Entry 6R91 (electron microscopy, 4.10 A resolution (low resolution: residue-level contacts below are approximate; hydrogen-bond / salt-bridge calls are withheld)); this record covers chains H and J of the 12 polymer chains in the assembly.

[Chain H]
Protein: Histone H2B type 1-J
From: Homo sapiens
UniProtKB: P06899 (H2B1J_HUMAN); residue numbers follow UniProt; this construct covers 1-126
Amino-acid sequence (129 residues; each row starts with the number of its first residue; numbers below 1 keep their minus sign (Gly-2 is residue -2)):
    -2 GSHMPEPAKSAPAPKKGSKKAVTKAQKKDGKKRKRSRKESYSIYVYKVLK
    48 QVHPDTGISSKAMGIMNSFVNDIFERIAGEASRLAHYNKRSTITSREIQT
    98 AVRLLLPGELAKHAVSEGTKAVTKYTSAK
Disordered / not traced: -2 to 29
Construct notes: expression tag (-2 to 0)
UniProt features mapped onto this chain:
  - modified residue: Pro2 (N-acetylproline), Glu3 (ADP-ribosyl glutamic acid), Lys6 (N6-(2-hydroxyisobutyryl)lysine), Ser7 (ADP-ribosylserine), Lys12 (N6-(beta-hydroxybutyryl)lysine), Lys13 (N6-(2-hydroxyisobutyryl)lysine), Ser15 (Phosphoserine), Lys16 (N6-acetyllysine), Lys17 (N6-(beta-hydroxybutyryl)lysine), Lys21 (N6-(2-hydroxyisobutyryl)lysine), Lys24 (N6-(2-hydroxyisobutyryl)lysine), Lys25 (N6-(2-hydroxyisobutyryl)lysine), Lys35 (N6-(2-hydroxyisobutyryl)lysine), Glu36 (PolyADP-ribosyl glutamic acid), Ser37 (Phosphoserine), Lys44 (N6-(2-hydroxyisobutyryl)lysine), Lys47 (N6-(2-hydroxyisobutyryl)lysine), Lys58 (N6,N6-dimethyllysine), Arg80 (Dimethylated arginine), Lys86 (N6,N6,N6-trimethyllysine) and 6 more in UniProt
  - glycosylation: Ser113 (O-linked (GlcNAc) serine)
  - cross-link (Glycyl lysine isopeptide (Lys-Gly)): Lys6 (interchain with G-Cter in SUMO2), Lys21 (interchain with G-Cter in SUMO2), Lys35 (interchain with G-Cter in ubiquitin), Lys121 (interchain with G-Cter in ubiquitin)

[Chain J]
Molecule: Human alpha-satellite DNA (145-MER) with abasic sites at positions 97-98
Sequence (145 nucleotides; each row starts with the number of its first residue):
     1 ATCAATATCCACCTGCAGATTCTACCAAAAGTGTATTTGGAAACTGCTCC
    51 ATCAAAAGGCATGTTCAGCTGAACCAGCTGAACATGCCTTTTGATGXXGC
   101 AGTTTCCAAATACACTTTTGGTAGAATCTGCAGGTGGATATTGAT
Modified positions: 3DR (1',2'-dideoxyribofuranose-5'-phosphate) at position 97; 3DR (1',2'-dideoxyribofuranose-5'-phosphate) at position 98

[Chain H / chain J interface]
Residue-residue contacts - 20 pairs, chain H then chain J:
  Arg30(H) with DA28(J); DA29(J)
  Arg34(H) with DA29(J); DA30(J)
  Tyr43(H) with DT23(J); DA24(J)
  Thr53(H) with DT23(J)
  Gly54(H) with DC22(J); DT23(J)
  Ile55(H) with DC22(J); DT23(J)
  Ser56(H) with DC22(J)
  Ser57(H) with DC22(J)
  Lys86(H) with DA42(J)
  Arg87(H) with DA42(J); DA43(J)
  Ser88(H) with DA41(J); DA42(J)
  Thr89(H) with DA41(J); DA42(J)
Other interface residues (no listed pair), chain H (14 interface residues in all): Ser33, Lys47
Other interface residues (no listed pair), chain J (10 interface residues in all): DC106

[Summary]
Chain H and chain J form an interface of 14 and 10 residues respectively.
Here chain H is Histone H2B type 1-J (Homo sapiens) and chain J is Human alpha-satellite DNA (145-MER) with
abasic sites at positions 97-98. Entry 6R91 (Cryo-EM structure of NCP_THF2(-3)-UV-DDB) was determined by
electron microscopy (same publication as 6R8Y, 6R8Z, 6R90, 6R92, 6R93 and 6R94).
